PDB entry 3LPP | X-ray diffraction, 2.15 A resolution | chain A

[Chain A]
Name: Sucrase-isomaltase
Source organism: Homo sapiens
Notes: EC 3.2.1.10; fragment: N-terminal domain
UniProtKB: P14410 (SUIS_HUMAN); residues 29-898 here correspond to UniProt positions 62-931 (UniProt number = residue number + 33)
Sequence (898 residues; row label = number of the first residue in the row):
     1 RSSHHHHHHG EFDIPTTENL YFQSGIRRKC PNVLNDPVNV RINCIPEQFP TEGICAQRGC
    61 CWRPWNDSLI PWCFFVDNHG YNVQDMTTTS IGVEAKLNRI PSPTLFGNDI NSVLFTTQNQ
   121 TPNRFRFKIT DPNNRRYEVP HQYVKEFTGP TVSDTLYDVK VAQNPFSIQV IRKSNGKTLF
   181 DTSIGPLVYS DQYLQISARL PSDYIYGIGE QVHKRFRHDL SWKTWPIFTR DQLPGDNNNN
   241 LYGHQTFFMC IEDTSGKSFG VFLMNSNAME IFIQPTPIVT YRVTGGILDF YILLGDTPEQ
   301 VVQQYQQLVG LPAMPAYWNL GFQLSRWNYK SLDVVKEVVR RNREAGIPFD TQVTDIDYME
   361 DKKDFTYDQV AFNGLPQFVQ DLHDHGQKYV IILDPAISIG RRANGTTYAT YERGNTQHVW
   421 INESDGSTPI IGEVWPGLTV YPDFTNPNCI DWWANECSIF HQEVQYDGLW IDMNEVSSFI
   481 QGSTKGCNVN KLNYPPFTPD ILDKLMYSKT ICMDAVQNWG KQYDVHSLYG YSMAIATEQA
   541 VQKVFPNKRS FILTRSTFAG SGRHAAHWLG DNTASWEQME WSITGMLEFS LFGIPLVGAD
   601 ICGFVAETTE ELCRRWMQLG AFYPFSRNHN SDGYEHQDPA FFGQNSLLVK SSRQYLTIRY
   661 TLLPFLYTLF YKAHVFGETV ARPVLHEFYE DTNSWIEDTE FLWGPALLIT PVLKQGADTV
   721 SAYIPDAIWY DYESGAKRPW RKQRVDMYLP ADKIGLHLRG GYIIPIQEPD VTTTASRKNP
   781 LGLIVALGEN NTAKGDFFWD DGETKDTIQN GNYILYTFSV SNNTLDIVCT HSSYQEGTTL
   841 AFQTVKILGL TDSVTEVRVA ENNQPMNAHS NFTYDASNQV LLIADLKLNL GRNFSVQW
Unresolved in the structure: 1-27
Disulfides: C30-C61, C44-C60, C55-C73, C487-C512, C602-C613
Covalent attachments: N-acetylglucosamine (NAG) linked to N66, N422, N822, N871
Construct notes: expression tag (1-28)
Swiss-Prot annotation at these positions:
  - active site: D472 (Nucleophile), D571 (For isomaltase activity)
  - binding site (substrate): D231, D355, R555, H629
  - modified residue (Sulfotyrosine): Y204, Y206, Y358, Y367, Y634, Y730, Y732
  - glycosylation (N-linked (GlcNAc...) asparagine): N66, N404, N422, N790, N822, N871, N893
What the authors report for this chain:
  - post-translational modification sites: N822
  - catalytic residues: D472, D571
  - binding site for alpha-D-mannopyranose: D231, L233, W435, F479, D571
  - binding site for the ligand KTL: D231, Q232, W327, D355, W435, F479, K509, R555, H629
  - specificity-determining residues: W327 (by similarity / conservation)
  - specificity-determining residues: Q232, L233, K509, V605 (proposed by the authors, not directly observed)

[Overview]
N-acetylglucosamine is covalently linked to N66, N422, N822 and N871. UniProt lists active-site residues D472
and D571 and 4 substrate-binding residues. The paper reports catalytic residues D472 and D571; a binding site
for the ligand KTL at D231, Q232 and W327 among others.
Chain A is Sucrase-isomaltase (Homo sapiens); the structure, Crystal complex of N-terminal sucrase-isomaltase
with kotalanol, was determined by X-ray diffraction, deposited together with 3LPO.
